9CQV - chains C and D of the 4 polymer chains in the assembly; structure by electron microscopy, 2.75 A resolution.

# Chain C
Molecule: Hemoglobin subunit alpha
Source organism: Homo sapiens
Reference sequence: P69905 (HBA_HUMAN); residues 1-140 here correspond to UniProt positions 2-141 (UniProt number = residue number + 1)
Amino-acid sequence (140 residues; each row starts with the number of its first residue):
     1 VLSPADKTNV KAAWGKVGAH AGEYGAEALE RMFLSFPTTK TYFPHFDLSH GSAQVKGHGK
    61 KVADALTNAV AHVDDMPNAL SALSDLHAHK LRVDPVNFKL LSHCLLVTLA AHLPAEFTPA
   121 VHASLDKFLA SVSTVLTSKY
Curated features (UniProtKB/Swiss-Prot):
  - binding site (O2): His58
  - binding site (heme b): His87
  - site: Thr8, Asn9 (Microbial infection: Cleavage), Lys11 (Not glycated), Ala13, Trp14 (Microbial infection: Cleavage), Tyr24, Gly25 (Microbial infection: Cleavage), Leu29, Glu30 (Microbial infection: Cleavage), His45, Phe46 (Microbial infection: Cleavage), Asp47, Leu48 (Microbial infection: Cleavage), Ser52, Ala53 (Microbial infection: Cleavage), Val55, Lys56 (Microbial infection: Cleavage), Lys56 (Not glycated), Gly59, Lys60 (Microbial infection: Cleavage), Lys60 (Not glycated), Lys90 (Not glycated), Leu91, Arg92 (Microbial infection: Cleavage), Lys99 (Not glycated), Leu106, Val107 (Microbial infection: Cleavage), Thr108, Leu109 (Microbial infection: Cleavage), Val121, His122 (Microbial infection: Cleavage), Ser133, Thr134 (Microbial infection: Cleavage)
  - modified residue: Ser3 (Phosphoserine), Lys7 (N6-succinyllysine), Thr8 (Phosphothreonine), Lys11 (N6-succinyllysine), Lys16 (N6-acetyllysine), Tyr24 (Phosphotyrosine), Ser35 (Phosphoserine), Lys40 (N6-succinyllysine), Ser49 (Phosphoserine), Ser102 (Phosphoserine), Thr108 (Phosphothreonine), Ser124 (Phosphoserine), Ser131 (Phosphoserine), Thr134 (Phosphothreonine), Thr137 (Phosphothreonine), Ser138 (Phosphoserine)
  - glycosylation (N-linked (Glc) (glycation) lysine): Lys7, Lys16, Lys40, Lys61
Ion coordination: heme Fe near His87 (its only coordinating residue here)
Small-molecule neighbours: heme (HEM): Met32, Thr39, Tyr42, Phe43, His45, Phe46, His58, Lys61, Val62, Ala65, Leu66, Leu83, Leu86, His87, Leu91, Val93, Asn97, Phe98, Leu101, Val132, Leu136

# Chain D
Molecule: Hemoglobin subunit beta
Source organism: Homo sapiens
Notes: fragment: Hb_alpha
Reference sequence: P68871 (HBB_HUMAN); residues 1-146 here correspond to UniProt positions 2-147 (UniProt number = residue number + 1)
Amino-acid sequence (146 residues; row label = number of the first residue in the row):
     1 VHLTPEEKSA VTALWGKVNV DEVGGEALGR LLVVYPWTQR FFESFGDLST PDAVMGNPKV
    61 KAHGKKVLGA FSDGLAHLDN LKGTFATLSE LHCDKLHVDP ENFRLLGNVL VCVLAHHFGK
   121 EFTPPVQAAY QKVVAGVANA LAHKYH
Not modelled in the structure: 144-146
Curated features (UniProtKB/Swiss-Prot):
  - binding site ((2R)-2,3-bisphosphoglycerate): Val1, His2, Lys82, His143
  - binding site (heme b): His63, His92
  - site: Glu7, Lys8 (Microbial infection: Cleavage), Gly25, Glu26 (Microbial infection: Cleavage), Gly29, Arg30 (Microbial infection: Cleavage), Tyr35, Pro36 (Microbial infection: Cleavage), Trp37, Thr38 (Microbial infection: Cleavage), Phe45, Gly46 (Microbial infection: Cleavage), Asp52, Ala53 (Microbial infection: Cleavage), Gly56, Asn57 (Microbial infection: Cleavage), Lys59 (Not glycated), Phe71, Ser72 (Microbial infection: Cleavage), Gly74, Leu75 (Microbial infection: Cleavage), Lys82 (Not glycated), Thr84, Phe85 (Microbial infection: Cleavage), His92, Cys93 (Microbial infection: Cleavage), Lys95 (Not glycated), Arg104, Leu105 (Microbial infection: Cleavage), Leu110, Val111 (Microbial infection: Cleavage), Gly119, Lys120 (Microbial infection: Cleavage), Phe122, Thr123 (Microbial infection: Cleavage), Ala128, Ala129 (Microbial infection: Cleavage) and 2 more in UniProt
  - modified residue: Val1 (N-acetylvaline), Ser9 (Phosphoserine), Thr12 (Phosphothreonine), Ser44 (Phosphoserine), Thr50 (Phosphothreonine), Lys59 (N6-acetyllysine), Lys82 (N6-acetyllysine), Thr87 (Phosphothreonine), Cys93 (S-nitrosocysteine), Lys144 (N6-acetyllysine)
  - glycosylation: Val1 (N-linked (Glc) (glycation) valine), Lys8 (N-linked (Glc) (glycation) lysine), Lys17 (N-linked (Glc) (glycation) lysine), Lys66 (N-linked (Glc) (glycation) lysine), Lys120 (N-linked (Glc) (glycation) lysine), Lys144 (N-linked (Glc) (glycation) lysine)
Ion coordination: heme Fe near His92 (its only coordinating residue here)
Small-molecule neighbours: heme (HEM): Leu31, Thr38, Phe41, Phe42, Phe45, His63, Lys66, Val67, Ala70, Phe71, Leu88, Leu91, His92, Leu96, Val98, Asn102, Phe103, Leu106, Val137, Leu141

# Interface between chain C and chain D
Residue-residue contacts - 31 pairs, chain C then chain D:
  Glu30(C) with Pro124(D)
  Arg31(C) with Phe122(D), hydrogen bond (side chain-backbone); Thr123(D); Pro124(D); Gln127(D)
  Leu34(C) with Pro124(D), hydrophobic; Pro125(D); Ala128(D)
  Ser35(C) with Gln127(D), hydrogen bond; Ala128(D); Gln131(D)
  Phe36(C) with Gln131(D)
  His103(C) with Asn108(D); Gln127(D); Gln131(D), hydrogen bond
  Val107(C) with Cys112(D), hydrophobic; Ala115(D), hydrophobic; Gln127(D)
  Ala110(C) with Cys112(D); His116(D)
  Ala111(C) with Ala115(D); Gly119(D)
  Pro114(C) with His116(D), hydrogen bond (backbone-side chain)
  Phe117(C) with Arg30(D), hydrogen bond (backbone-side chain); His116(D), hydrogen bond (backbone-side chain)
  Thr118(C) with Arg30(D)
  Pro119(C) with Arg30(D); Met55(D), hydrophobic
  His122(C) with Arg30(D), hydrogen bond; Val34(D)
  Asp126(C) with Val34(D)
Other interface residues (no listed pair), chain C (20 interface residues in all): Cys104, Leu106, Leu113, Ala115, Ala123
Other interface residues (no listed pair), chain D (19 interface residues in all): Val33, Tyr35, Val111, Lys120

# Summary
The interface between chain C and chain D involves 20 residues on one side and 19 on the other; the contacts
include 7 hydrogen bonds. Polar contacts include Arg31(C)-Phe122(D), Ser35(C)-Gln127(D) and
His103(C)-Gln131(D). Bound to chain C: heme. Bound to chain D: heme.
Chain C is Hemoglobin subunit alpha and chain D is Hemoglobin subunit beta, both from Homo sapiens; the
structure, Human DeoxyHb (C1 symmetry) obtained using the SPT Labtech chameleon In the presence of 60 mM ...,
was determined by electron microscopy (same publication as 9CQM, 9CQN, 9CQO, 9CQP, 9CQQ, 9CQR and 12 further
entries).
